Entry 9CH2 (X-ray diffraction, 2.35 A resolution); this record covers chains A and B of the 4 polymer chains in the assembly.

== Chain A ==
Name: TP-methylase family protein
Source organism: Shewanella oneidensis
Reference sequence: Q8EGW3 (Q8EGW3_SHEON); residue numbers follow UniProt; this construct covers 1-261
Chain sequence (262 residues; numbered 1 to 262; the number before each row is that of its first residue):
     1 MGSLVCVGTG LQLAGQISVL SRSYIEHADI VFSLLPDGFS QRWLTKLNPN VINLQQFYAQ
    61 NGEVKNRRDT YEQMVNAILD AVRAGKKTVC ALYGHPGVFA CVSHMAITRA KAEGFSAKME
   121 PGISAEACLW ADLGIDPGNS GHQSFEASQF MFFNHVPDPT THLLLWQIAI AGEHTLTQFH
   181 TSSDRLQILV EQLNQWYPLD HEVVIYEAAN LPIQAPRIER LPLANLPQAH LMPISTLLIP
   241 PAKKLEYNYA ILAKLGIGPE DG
Unresolved in the structure: 1, 59-65, 262
Differences from the reference sequence: expression tag (262)
Ion coordination: Zn2+: Glu126 (shared with 1 residue of chain C)
Ligand contacts: S-adenosylhomocysteine (SAH): Leu11, Tyr93, Gly94, His95, Val98, Phe99, Ala100, Ile123, Ser124, Ala125, Trp166, Gln167, Tyr206, Glu207, Ala208, Asn210, Pro233, Ile234, Ser235, Thr236

== Chain B ==
Name: Extradiol ring-cleavage dioxygenase LigAB LigA subunit domain-containing protein
Source organism: Shewanella oneidensis
Reference sequence: Q8EGW2 (Q8EGW2_SHEON); residues 1-71 here = UniProt positions 1-71
Chain sequence (78 residues; row label = number of the first residue in the row; numbers below 1 keep their minus sign (Met-6 is residue -6)):
    -6 MHHHHHHMSG LSDFFTQLGQ DAQLMEDYKQ NPEAVMRAHG LTDEQINAVM TGDMEKLKTL
    54 SGDSSYQSYD VISHGNGD
Unresolved in the structure: -6 to 2, 55-71
Differences from the reference sequence: initiating methionine (-6); expression tag (-5 to 0); engineered mutation Asp63 (Leu in Q8EGW2)

== Interface between chain A and chain B ==
Contacting residue pairs (22; chain A residue first):
  Leu13(A) - Phe8(B)
  Leu13(A) - Thr9(B)
  Leu13(A) - Gly12(B)
  Ala14(A) - Thr9(B)
  Gly15(A) - Gly12(B)  hydrogen bond (backbone-backbone)
  Phe39(A) - Leu4(B)  hydrophobic
  Phe39(A) - Ser5(B)
  Phe39(A) - Phe8(B)  hydrophobic
  Phe39(A) - Lys51(B)
  Phe39(A) - Ser54(B)
  Arg42(A) - Ser5(B)
  Arg42(A) - Ser54(B)  hydrogen bond
  Trp43(A) - Thr9(B)
  Leu211(A) - Lys51(B)
  Pro212(A) - Phe8(B)
  Pro212(A) - Leu11(B)  hydrophobic
  Ile213(A) - Phe8(B)  hydrophobic
  Ile213(A) - Leu11(B)  hydrophobic
  Ile213(A) - Tyr21(B)
  Ile213(A) - Val42(B)  hydrophobic
  Ile213(A) - Met47(B)  hydrophobic
  Ile213(A) - Leu50(B)  hydrophobic
Also at the interface, not in a pair above, chain A (11 interface residues in all): Lys46, Gln214
Also at the interface, not in a pair above, chain B (15 interface residues in all): Asp6, Gln13, Met18

== Summary ==
The interface between chain A and chain B involves 11 residues on one side and 15 on the other, with 2
hydrogen bonds. Among the polar pairs are Arg42(A)-Ser54(B) and Gly15(A)-Gly12(B). Chain A binds
S-adenosylhomocysteine.
Chain A is TP-methylase family protein and chain B is Extradiol ring-cleavage dioxygenase LigAB LigA subunit
domain-containing protein, both from Shewanella oneidensis; the structure, Structure of the
alpha-N-methyltransferase (SonM) and RiPP precursor (SonA-L63D) heteromeric complex, was determined by X-ray
diffraction (same publication as 9CGW, 9CH0, 9CH1, 9CH3, 9CH5, 9CH7, 9CHI and 9CHK).
